6QUN - chains O and R; structure by X-ray diffraction, 3.00 A resolution.

== Chain O (and R) ==
Protein: Glyceraldehyde-3-phosphate dehydrogenase GAPC1, cytosolic
From: Arabidopsis thaliana
Notes: EC 1.2.1.12; chain R of this document is another copy of the same molecule, construct and numbering; everything in this record applies to it too
Reference sequence: P25858 (G3PC1_ARATH); the construct lacks a stretch of the UniProt sequence, so the offset changes along the chain: 0-50 = UniProt 5-55; 51-331 = UniProt 58-338
Amino-acid sequence (334 residues; row label = number of the first residue in the row; a row labelled like 50A-50B holds insertion residues (50A, then the next letters in order); numbering starts at 0):
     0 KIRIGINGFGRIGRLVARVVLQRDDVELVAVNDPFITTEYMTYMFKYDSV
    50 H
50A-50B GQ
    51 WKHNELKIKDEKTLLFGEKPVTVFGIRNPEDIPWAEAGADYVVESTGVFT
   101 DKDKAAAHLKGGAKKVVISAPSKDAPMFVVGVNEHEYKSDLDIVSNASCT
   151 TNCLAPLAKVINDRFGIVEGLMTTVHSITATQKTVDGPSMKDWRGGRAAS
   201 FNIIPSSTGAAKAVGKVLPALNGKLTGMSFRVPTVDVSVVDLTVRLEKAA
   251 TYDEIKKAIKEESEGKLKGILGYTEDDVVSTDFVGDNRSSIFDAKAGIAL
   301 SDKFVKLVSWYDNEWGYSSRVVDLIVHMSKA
Modified positions: Cys149 (3-sulfinoalanine; CSD)
Small-molecule neighbours: NAD (nicotinamide-adenine-dinucleotide): Asn6, Gly7, Phe8, Gly9, Arg10, Ile11, Asn31, Asp32, Pro33, Phe34, Ile35, Ile76, Arg77, Ser95, Thr96, Gly97, Phe99, Ser119, Ala120, Cys149, Thr179, Ala180, Asn313, Glu314, Tyr317
From the paper describing this entry:
  - catalytic residues: Cys149 (citing earlier work)
  - post-translational modification sites: Cys149

== Interface between chain O and chain R ==
Residue-residue contacts (58):
  Arg10(O) with Val185(R); Asp186(R)
  Arg13(O) with Asp186(R)
  Thr36(O) with Met190(R)
  Glu38(O) with Trp193(R)
  Tyr39(O) with Gly187(R), hydrogen bond (side chain-backbone); Pro188(R); Ser189(R), hydrogen bond (side chain-backbone); Met190(R), hydrophobic; Trp193(R)
  Tyr42(O) with Trp193(R), hydrophobic; Arg197(R), hydrogen bond
  Met43(O) with Gly187(R)
  Tyr46(O) with Arg197(R)
  Asp47(O) with Asp186(R); Arg197(R)
  Ser48(O) with Asp186(R), hydrogen bond; Arg197(R), hydrogen bond; Asn202(R), hydrogen bond
  Ile178(O) with Thr184(R)
  Thr179(O) with Thr184(R), hydrogen bond (backbone-side chain)
  Ala180(O) with Thr184(R)
  Gln182(O) with Thr184(R)
  Lys183(O) with Thr184(R)
  Thr184(O) with Ile178(R); Thr179(R), hydrogen bond (side chain-backbone); Ala180(R); Gln182(R); Lys183(R); Thr184(R)
  Val185(O) with Ala180(R), hydrophobic
  Asp186(O) with Arg10(R); Arg13(R), hydrogen bond (backbone-side chain); Ser48(R), hydrogen bond
  Gly187(O) with Tyr39(R), hydrogen bond (backbone-side chain); Met43(R)
  Pro188(O) with Phe34(R); Ile35(R), hydrophobic; Tyr39(R), hydrophobic
  Ser189(O) with Tyr39(R)
  Met190(O) with Thr36(R); Tyr39(R), hydrophobic
  Trp193(O) with Glu38(R); Tyr39(R), hydrogen bond (backbone-side chain); Tyr42(R)
  Arg197(O) with Tyr42(R), hydrogen bond; Tyr46(R); Asp47(R); Ser48(R), hydrogen bond
  Ala199(O) with Thr184(R)
  Ser200(O) with Ser200(R)
  Phe201(O) with Pro233(R); Thr234(R); Val235(R)
  Asn202(O) with Ser48(R), hydrogen bond
  Pro233(O) with Phe201(R)
  Thr234(O) with Phe201(R)
  Val235(O) with Phe201(R), hydrophobic
Other interface residues (no listed pair), chain O (36 interface residues in all): Phe34, Ile35, Arg194, Ala198, Glu314
Other interface residues (no listed pair), chain R (35 interface residues in all): Arg194, Ala198, Ala199

== In short ==
36 residues of chain O and 35 residues of chain R are in contact; the contacts include 15 hydrogen bonds.
Polar contacts include Tyr39(O)-Gly187(R), Tyr39(O)-Ser189(R) and Tyr42(O)-Arg197(R). Bound to chain O: NAD.
From the paper: the catalytic residue Cys149(O); a modification site at Cys149(O).
Chain O and chain R are both Glyceraldehyde-3-phosphate dehydrogenase GAPC1, cytosolic (Arabidopsis thaliana);
the structure, Crystal structure of AtGapC1 with the catalytic Cys149 irreversibly oxidized by H2O2 treatment,
was determined by X-ray diffraction (same publication as 6QUQ).
